Entry 1EON (X-ray diffraction, 1.60 A resolution); this record covers chains C and A of the 4 polymer chains in the assembly.

Chain C:
Molecule: 11-nt DNA strand
Sequence (11 nucleotides; row label = number of the first residue in the row):
     1 AAAGAXATCT T
Modified residues: TSP (3'-thio-thymidine-5'-phosphate) at position 6

Chain A:
Name: Type II restriction enzyme ecorv
From: Escherichia coli
Notes: EC 3.1.21.4
Reference sequence: P04390 (T2E5_ECOLI); residues 2-245 here correspond to UniProt positions 1-244 (UniProt number = residue number - 1)
Chain sequence (245 residues; each row starts with the number of its first residue):
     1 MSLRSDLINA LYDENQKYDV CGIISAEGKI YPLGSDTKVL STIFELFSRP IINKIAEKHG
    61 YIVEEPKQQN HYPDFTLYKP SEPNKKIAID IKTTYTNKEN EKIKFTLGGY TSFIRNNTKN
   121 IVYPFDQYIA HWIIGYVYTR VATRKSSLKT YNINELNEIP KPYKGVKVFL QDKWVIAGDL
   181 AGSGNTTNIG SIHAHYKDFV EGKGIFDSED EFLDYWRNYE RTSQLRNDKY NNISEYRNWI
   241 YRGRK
Disordered / not traced: 1, 142-144, 154-158

How chain C and chain A interact:
Contacting residue pairs (31; chain C residue first):
  DG4(C) - Asn70(A)  base contact
  DA5(C) - Asn70(A)  hydrogen bond to the base
  DA5(C) - Thr111(A)  hydrogen bond to the phosphate
  DA5(C) - Ser112(A)  phosphate contact
  DA5(C) - Lys119(A)  salt bridge to the phosphate
  DA5(C) - Asn120(A)  phosphate contact
  DA5(C) - Arg221(A)  salt bridge to the phosphate
  TSP_6(C) - Gln69(A)  sugar contact
  TSP_6(C) - Asn70(A)  sugar contact
  TSP_6(C) - His71(A)  sugar contact
  TSP_6(C) - Gly109(A)  phosphate contact
  TSP_6(C) - Ser112(A)  hydrogen bond to the phosphate
  TSP_6(C) - Phe113(A)  phosphate contact
  TSP_6(C) - Asn120(A)  phosphate contact
  TSP_6(C) - Thr186(A)  base contact
  DA7(C) - Asp90(A)  phosphate contact
  DA7(C) - Lys92(A)  salt bridge to the phosphate
  DA7(C) - Thr186(A)  base contact
  DT8(C) - Thr37(A)  phosphate contact
  DT8(C) - Lys92(A)  salt bridge to the phosphate
  DT8(C) - Thr93(A)  hydrogen bond to the phosphate
  DT8(C) - Thr106(A)  hydrogen bond to the phosphate
  DT8(C) - Ser183(A)  base contact
  DT8(C) - Thr186(A)  hydrogen bond to the base
  DT8(C) - Asn188(A)  base contact
  DC9(C) - Thr37(A)  hydrogen bond to the phosphate
  DC9(C) - Thr94(A)  hydrogen bond to the phosphate
  DC9(C) - Tyr95(A)  phosphate contact
  DC9(C) - Gly182(A)  hydrogen bond to the base
  DC9(C) - Ser183(A)  base contact
  DT10(C) - Tyr95(A)  hydrogen bond to the phosphate
Other interface residues (no listed pair), chain A (23 interface residues in all): Ile91, Gly108

In short:
7 residues of chain C and 23 residues of chain A are in contact, with 10 hydrogen bonds and 4 salt bridges.
Polar pairs include DA5(C)-Asn70(A), DT8(C)-Thr186(A) and DC9(C)-Gly182(A).
Chain C is an 11-nt DNA strand and chain A is Type II restriction enzyme ecorv (Escherichia coli); the
structure, Ecorv bound to 3'-S-phosphorothiolate DNA and CA2+, was determined by X-ray diffraction together
with 1EO3 and 1EO4 from the same study.
